4W9M - chains A and C of the 6 polymer chains in the assembly; structure by X-ray diffraction, 2.70 A resolution.

== Chain A ==
Molecule: 15-nt DNA strand
Sequence (15 nucleotides; row label = number of the first residue in the row):
    16 GGTCGGTCACCGACC

== Chain C ==
Name: Probable DNA double-strand break repair Rad50 ATPase
Organism: Thermotoga maritima MSB8
Reference sequence: Q9X1X1 (RAD50_THEMA); residue numbers follow UniProt; this construct covers 1-188, 687-852
Amino-acid sequence (365 residues; numbered 1 to 852; 487 numbers in that range are skipped by the numbering (no residue carries them; nothing is unmodelled there); the number before each row is that of its first residue):
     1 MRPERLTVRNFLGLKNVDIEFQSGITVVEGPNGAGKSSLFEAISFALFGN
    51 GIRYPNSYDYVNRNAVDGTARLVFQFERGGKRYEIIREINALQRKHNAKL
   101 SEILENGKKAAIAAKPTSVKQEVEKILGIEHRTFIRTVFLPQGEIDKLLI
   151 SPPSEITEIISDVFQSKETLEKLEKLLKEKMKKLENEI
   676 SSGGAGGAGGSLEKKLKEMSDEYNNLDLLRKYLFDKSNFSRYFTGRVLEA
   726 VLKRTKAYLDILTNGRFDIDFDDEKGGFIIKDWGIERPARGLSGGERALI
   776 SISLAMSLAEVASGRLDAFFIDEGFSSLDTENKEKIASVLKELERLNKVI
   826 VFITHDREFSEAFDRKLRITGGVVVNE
Not modelled in the structure: 676-687, 852
Sequence notes: linker (676-686)
Metal / ion sites: Mg2+: Ser37, Gln142 (together with AMP-PNP)
Ligand contacts:
  - AMP-PNP (ANP; phosphoaminophosphonic acid-adenylate ester), molecule 1: Leu12, Gly13, Pro31, Asn32, Gly33, Ala34, Gly35, Lys36, Ser37, Ser38, Arg53, Tyr54, Asp59, Val61, Asn62, Arg63, Asn64, Gln142, His830
  - AMP-PNP (ANP), molecule 2: Arg741, Arg762, Gly766, Leu767, Ser768, Gly769, Gly770, Glu771, Ser802
What the authors report for this chain:
  - binding site for the 15-nt DNA strand (chain A): Lys99, Lys108, Lys109, Ala111, Ala114, Lys115, Ser118, Lys182
  - binding site for the 15-nt DNA strand: Lys178
  - catalytic residues: Glu798 (citing earlier work)
  - mutagenesis - K115E: abolished binding to DNA
  - mutagenesis - R94E, K95E, K175E, K182E, R765E, S768R, E798Q: decreased binding to DNA
  - mutagenesis - S768R: abolished binding to Probable DNA double-strand break repair Rad50 ATPase (chain C)

== Chain A / chain C interface ==
Contacting residue pairs - 10 pairs, chain A then chain C:
  DG16(A) with Ala111(C), sugar contact; Ile112(C), sugar contact; Ala114(C), phosphate contact
  DG17(A) with Ala113(C), phosphate contact; Ala114(C), hydrogen bond to the phosphate; Lys115(C), phosphate contact; Ser118(C), hydrogen bond to the phosphate
  DT18(A) with Lys115(C), salt bridge to the phosphate
  DC25(A) with Lys182(C), salt bridge to the phosphate
  DC26(A) with Lys182(C), salt bridge to the phosphate

== In short ==
The interface between chain A and chain C involves 5 residues on one side and 7 on the other; the contacts
include 2 hydrogen bonds and 3 salt bridges. Among the polar pairs are DG17(A)-Ala114(C), DG17(A)-Ser118(C)
and DT18(A)-Lys115(C). From the paper: the catalytic residue Glu798(C); R94E, K95E and K175E of chain C, among
others, reduce binding to DNA; 8 substitutions were tested in all.
Here chain A is a 15-nt DNA strand and chain C is Probable DNA double-strand break repair Rad50 ATPase
(Thermotoga maritima MSB8). Entry 4W9M (AMPPNP bound Rad50 in complex with dsDNA) was determined by X-ray
diffraction.
